PDB entry 8GIY | electron microscopy, 3.70 A resolution | chains A and B of the 8 polymer chains in the assembly

== Chain A ==
Protein: DNA polymerase III subunit delta
Source organism: Escherichia coli K-12
Notes: EC 2.7.7.7
UniProt: P28630 (HOLA_ECOLI); residues 1-343 here = UniProt positions 1-343
Amino-acid sequence (343 residues; numbered 1 to 343; the number before each row is that of its first residue):
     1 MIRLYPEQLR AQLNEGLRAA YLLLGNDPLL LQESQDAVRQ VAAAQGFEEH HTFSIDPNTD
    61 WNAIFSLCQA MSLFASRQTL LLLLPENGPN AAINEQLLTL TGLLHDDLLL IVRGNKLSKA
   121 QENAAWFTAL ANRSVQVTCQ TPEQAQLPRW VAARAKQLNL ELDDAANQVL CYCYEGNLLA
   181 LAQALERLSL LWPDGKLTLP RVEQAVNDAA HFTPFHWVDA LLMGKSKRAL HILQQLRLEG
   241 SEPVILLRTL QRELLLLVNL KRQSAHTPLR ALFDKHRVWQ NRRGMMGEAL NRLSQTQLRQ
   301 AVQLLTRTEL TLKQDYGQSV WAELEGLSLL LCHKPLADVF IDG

== Chain B ==
Protein: DNA polymerase III subunit tau
Source organism: Escherichia coli K-12
Notes: EC 2.7.7.7
UniProt: P06710 (DPO3X_ECOLI), isoform P06710-2; numbering as in UniProt (aligned over 1-430)
Amino-acid sequence (431 residues; each row starts with the number of its first residue):
     1 MSYQVLARKW RPQTFADVVG QEHVLTALAN GLSLGRIHHA YLFSGTRGVG KTSIARLLAK
    61 GLNCETGITA TPCGVCDNCR EIEQGRFVDL IEIDAASRTK VEDTRDLLDN VQYAPARGRF
   121 KVYLIDEVHM LSRHSFNALL KTLEEPPEHV KFLLATTDPQ KLPVTILSRC LQFHLKALDV
   181 EQIRHQLEHI LNEEHIAHEP RALQLLARAA EGSLRDALSL TDQAIASGDG QVSTQAVSAM
   241 LGTLDDDQAL SLVEAMVEAN GERVMALINE AAARGIEWEA LLVEMLGLLH RIAMVQLSPA
   301 ALGNDMAAIE LRMRELARTI PPTDIQLYYQ TLLIGRKELP YAPDRRMGVE MTLLRALAFH
   361 PRMPLPEPEV PRQSFAPVAP TAVMTPTQVP PQPQSAPQQA PTVPLPETTS QVLAARQQLQ
   421 RVQGATKAKK E
Unresolved in the structure: 1, 366-431
Sequence notes: expression tag (431)
Bound ions: Mg2+: T52 (together with ATP-gamma-S); Zn2+: C64, C73, C76, C79
Small-molecule neighbours: ATP-gamma-S (AGS; phosphothiophosphoric acid-adenylate ester): A7, W10, R11, P12, D17, V18, V19, T46, R47, G48, V49, G50, K51, T52, S53, E127, T157, L178, L214, R215, L218
UniProt features mapped onto this chain:
  - binding site (ATP): G45 to T52
  - binding site (Zn(2+)): C64, C73, C76, C79
  - mutagenesis: G118 (G118D: In dnaX2016(Ts); present in both isoforms, unable to grow at 42 degrees Celsius)

== Interface between chain A and chain B ==
Contacting residue pairs - 55 pairs, chain A then chain B:
  P28(A) - V164(B)  hydrophobic
  Q32(A) - T165(B)
  Q32(A) - S168(B)
  Q32(A) - R169(B)  hydrogen bond
  D36(A) - R169(B)  salt bridge
  R39(A) - E144(B)  salt bridge
  T52(A) - K141(B)
  T52(A) - E144(B)
  L179(A) - L167(B)
  L179(A) - S168(B)
  Q183(A) - C170(B)  hydrogen bond (side chain-backbone)
  Q183(A) - L171(B)
  Q183(A) - Q172(B)
  E186(A) - H38(B)  salt bridge
  E186(A) - L171(B)
  R187(A) - Q172(B)
  R187(A) - F173(B)
  S189(A) - R36(B)  hydrogen bond
  L190(A) - A27(B)
  L190(A) - N30(B)  hydrogen bond (backbone-side chain)
  L190(A) - G31(B)
  L191(A) - H23(B)
  L191(A) - T26(B)
  L191(A) - A27(B)
  L191(A) - N30(B)  hydrogen bond (backbone-side chain)
  N207(A) - K176(B)
  D208(A) - H174(B)
  D208(A) - K176(B)
  A210(A) - H174(B)
  S226(A) - S298(B)
  K227(A) - A300(B)
  L230(A) - A300(B)
  L230(A) - A301(B)
  Q234(A) - A300(B)  hydrogen bond (side chain-backbone)
  Q234(A) - A301(B)  hydrogen bond (side chain-backbone)
  Q234(A) - L302(B)
  Q234(A) - G303(B)
  R237(A) - R291(B)
  L238(A) - N304(B)
  A322(A) - H290(B)  hydrogen bond (backbone-side chain)
  E325(A) - R291(B)  salt bridge
  G326(A) - H290(B)
  G326(A) - M294(B)
  L329(A) - M294(B)
  L329(A) - L297(B)  hydrophobic
  K334(A) - L297(B)
  K334(A) - S298(B)
  L336(A) - L297(B)
  A337(A) - Q326(B)
  V339(A) - Y329(B)
  V339(A) - Q330(B)
  F340(A) - H290(B)
  F340(A) - A293(B)  hydrophobic
  F340(A) - Y329(B)  hydrophobic
  D342(A) - L333(B)
Also at the interface, not in a pair above, chain A (35 interface residues in all): Q35, R113, Q235, P335
Also at the interface, not in a pair above, chain B (39 interface residues in all): L175, L289, D305, I325

== Overview ==
Chain A and chain B form an interface of 35 and 39 residues respectively, with 8 hydrogen bonds and 4 salt
bridges. Among the polar pairs are D36(A)-R169(B), R39(A)-E144(B) and E186(A)-H38(B). Ligands of chain B:
ATP-gamma-S.
Chain A is DNA polymerase III subunit delta and chain B is DNA polymerase III subunit tau, both from
Escherichia coli K-12; the structure, E. coli clamp loader with closed clamp, was determined by electron
microscopy together with 8GIZ, 8GJ0, 8GJ1, 8GJ2 and 8GJ3 from the same study.
